Entry 5N5N (electron microscopy, 4.20 A resolution (low resolution: residue-level contacts below are approximate; hydrogen-bond / salt-bridge calls are withheld)); this record covers chains J and E of the 12 polymer chains in the assembly.

# Chain J
Name: Tubulin alpha-1B chain
Organism: Homo sapiens
Reference sequence: P68363 (TBA1B_HUMAN); residues 1-437 here = UniProt positions 1-437
Sequence (437 residues; numbered 1 to 437; the number before each row is that of its first residue):
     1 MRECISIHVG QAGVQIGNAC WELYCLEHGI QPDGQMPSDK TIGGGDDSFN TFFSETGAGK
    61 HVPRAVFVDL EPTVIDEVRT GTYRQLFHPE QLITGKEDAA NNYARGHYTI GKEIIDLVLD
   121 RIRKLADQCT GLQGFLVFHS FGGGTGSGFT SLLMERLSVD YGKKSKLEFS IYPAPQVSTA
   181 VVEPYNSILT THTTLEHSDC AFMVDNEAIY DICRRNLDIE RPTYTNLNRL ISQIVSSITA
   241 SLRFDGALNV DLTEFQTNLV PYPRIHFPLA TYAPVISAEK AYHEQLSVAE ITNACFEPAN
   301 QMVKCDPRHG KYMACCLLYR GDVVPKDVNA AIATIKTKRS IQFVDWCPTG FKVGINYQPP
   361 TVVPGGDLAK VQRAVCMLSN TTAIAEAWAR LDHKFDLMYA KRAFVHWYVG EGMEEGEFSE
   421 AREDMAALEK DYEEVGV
Unresolved in the structure: 38-46
Small-molecule neighbours: GTP (guanosine-5'-triphosphate): G10, Q11, A12, Q15, D69, D98, A99, A100, N101, S140, G143, G144, T145, G146, I171, T179, E183, N206, Y224, L227, N228, I231
Curated features (UniProtKB/Swiss-Prot):
  - motif: M1 to C4 (MREC motif)
  - active site: E254
  - binding site (GTP): G10, Q11, A12, Q15, E71, A99, S140, G143, G144, T145, G146, T179, E183, N206, Y224, N228, L252
  - binding site (Mg(2+)): E71
  - modified residue: K40 (N6,N6,N6-trimethyllysine), S48 (Phosphoserine), S232 (Phosphoserine), Y282 (3'-nitrotyrosine), R339 (Omega-N-methylarginine)
  - cross-link (Glycyl lysine isopeptide (Lys-Gly)): K326 (interchain with G-Cter in ubiquitin), K370 (interchain with G-Cter in ubiquitin)
  - mutagenesis: E254 (E254A: Abolished GTPase activity; microtubules have an expanded lattice with a negative twist and display high binding to microtubule-end binding proteins such as MAPRE3 ...)

# Chain E
Name: Tubulin beta chain
Organism: Homo sapiens
Reference sequence: P07437 (TBB5_HUMAN); the author numbering skips numbers that UniProt does not, so the offset changes along the chain: 1-44 = UniProt 1-44; 47-360 = UniProt 45-358; 369-436 = UniProt 359-426
Sequence (426 residues; each row starts with the number of its first residue; note: 10 numbers in that range are skipped by the numbering (no residue carries them; nothing is unmodelled there)):
     1 MREIVHIQAG QCGNQIGAKF WEVISDEHGI DPTGTYHGDS DLQL
    47 DRISVYYNEA TGGKYVPRAI LVDLEPGTMD SVRSGPFGQI FRPDNFVFGQ SGAGNNWAKG
   107 HYTEGAELVD SVLDVVRKEA ESCDCLQGFQ LTHSLGGGTG SGMGTLLISK IREEYPDRIM
   167 NTFSVVPSPK VSDTVVEPYN ATLSVHQLVE NTDETYCIDN EALYDICFRT LKLTTPTYGD
   227 LNHLVSATMS GVTTCLRFPG QLNADLRKLA VNMVPFPRLH FFMPGFAPLT SRGSQQYRAL
   287 TVPELTQQVF DAKNMMAACD PRHGRYLTVA AVFRGRMSMK EVDEQMLNVQ NKNSSYFVEW
   347 IPNNVKTAVC DIPP
   369 RGLKMAVTFI GNSTAIQELF KRISEQFTAM FRRKAFLHWY TGEGMDEMEF TEAESNMNDL
   429 VSEYQQYQ
Small-molecule neighbours: phosphomethylphosphonic acid guanylate ester (G2P): G10, Q11, C12, Q15, G100, N101, S140, G143, G144, T145, G146, S147, D179, E183, N206, Y224, L227, N228
Curated features (UniProtKB/Swiss-Prot):
  - motif: M1 to I4 (MREI motif)
  - binding site (GTP): Q11, E71, S140, G144, T145, G146, N206, N228
  - binding site (Mg(2+)): E71
  - modified residue: S40 (Phosphoserine), T57 (Phosphothreonine), K60 (N6-acetyllysine), S174 (Phosphoserine), T287 (Phosphothreonine), T292 (Phosphothreonine), R320 (Omega-N-methylarginine)
  - cross-link (Glycyl lysine isopeptide (Lys-Gly)): K60 (interchain with G-Cter in ubiquitin), K326 (interchain with G-Cter in ubiquitin)

# How chain J and chain E interact
Pairs across the interface (67; chain J residue first):
  Q11(J) - G246(E)
  Q11(J) - Q247(E)
  Q15(J) - Q247(E)
  E71(J) - R2(E)
  P72(J) - R2(E)
  T73(J) - R2(E)
  T73(J) - R48(E)
  T73(J) - N249(E)
  D76(J) - R48(E)
  E77(J) - P245(E)
  K96(J) - R2(E)
  E97(J) - R164(E)
  D98(J) - D251(E)
  A100(J) - R253(E)
  A100(J) - K254(E)
  A100(J) - V257(E)
  N101(J) - K254(E)
  N101(J) - N258(E)
  R105(J) - R253(E)
  Q176(J) - L333(E)
  V177(J) - D329(E)
  V177(J) - L333(E)
  S178(J) - N349(E)
  T179(J) - L248(E)
  T179(J) - K352(E)
  T179(J) - T353(E)
  A180(J) - N349(E)
  A180(J) - V351(E)
  A180(J) - K352(E)
  V181(J) - N258(E)
  V181(J) - N349(E)
  V181(J) - N350(E)
  V181(J) - V351(E)
  V182(J) - N258(E)
  Y210(J) - M325(E)
  Y210(J) - K326(E)
  Y210(J) - D329(E)
  R214(J) - K326(E)
  R221(J) - S324(E)
  R221(J) - E327(E)
  P222(J) - S324(E)
  P222(J) - M325(E)
  P222(J) - K326(E)
  T223(J) - Q247(E)
  T223(J) - M323(E)
  T223(J) - M325(E)
  Y224(J) - L248(E)
  Y224(J) - M325(E)
  L397(J) - W346(E)
  M398(J) - W346(E)
  M398(J) - I347(E)
  M398(J) - P348(E)
  K401(J) - F262(E)
  K401(J) - W346(E)
  R402(J) - F262(E)
  F404(J) - V257(E)
  F404(J) - N258(E)
  F404(J) - P261(E)
  F404(J) - I347(E)
  H406(J) - V260(E)
  H406(J) - P261(E)
  H406(J) - F262(E)
  H406(J) - P263(E)
  W407(J) - R253(E)
  W407(J) - A256(E)
  W407(J) - V257(E)
  W407(J) - V260(E)
Interface residues without a listed pair, chain J (40 interface residues in all): V74, N102, D211, E220, K394, A403, V405
Interface residues without a listed pair, chain E (39 interface residues in all): D130, C131, I165, T287, T314, E345

# Summary
40 residues of chain J face 39 of chain E across their interface. Bound to chain J: GTP. Bound to chain E:
phosphomethylphosphonic acid guanylate ester. From UniProt: active-site residue E254(J), 17 GTP-binding
residues, Mg2+-binding residue E71(J) and one mutagenesis site on chain J.
Chain J is Tubulin alpha-1B chain and chain E is Tubulin beta chain, both from Homo sapiens; the structure,
Cryo-EM structure of tsA201 cell alpha1B and betaI and betaIVb microtubules, was determined by electron
microscopy.
